PDB entry 8P5Q | X-ray diffraction, 2.14 A resolution | chains A and C of the 3 polymer chains in the assembly

# Chain A
Molecule: Protein LIGHT-DEPENDENT SHORT HYPOCOTYLS 3
Organism: Arabidopsis thaliana
UniProtKB: O82268 (LSH3_ARATH); residues 10-138 here correspond to UniProt positions 52-180 (UniProt number = residue number + 42)
Sequence (129 residues; each row starts with the number of its first residue):
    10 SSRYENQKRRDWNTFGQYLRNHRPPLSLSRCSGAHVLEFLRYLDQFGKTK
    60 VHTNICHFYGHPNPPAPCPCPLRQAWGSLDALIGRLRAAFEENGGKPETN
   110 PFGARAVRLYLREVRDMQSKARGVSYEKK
Ion coordination: Zn2+: His61, Cys65, Cys77, Cys79
Reported in the primary citation:
  - binding site for the 17-nt DNA strand: Asp89
  - mutagenesis - D89S: decreased binding to DNA

# Chain C
Molecule: 17-nt DNA strand
Sequence (17 nucleotides; each row starts with the number of its first residue; numbers below 1 keep their minus sign (DT-1 is residue -1)):
    -1 TAGTTTACTGTTGACGT

# How chain A and chain C interact
Pairs across the interface - 21 pairs, chain A then chain C:
  Gln16(A) - DT3(C)  base contact
  Gln16(A) - DT4(C)  base contact
  Arg19(A) - DT2(C)  salt bridge to the phosphate
  Arg19(A) - DT3(C)  salt bridge to the phosphate
  Phe55(A) - DT4(C)  sugar contact
  Gly56(A) - DA5(C)  phosphate contact
  Lys57(A) - DT4(C)  phosphate contact
  Lys57(A) - DA5(C)  hydrogen bond to the phosphate
  Thr58(A) - DA5(C)  hydrogen bond to the phosphate
  Arg82(A) - DA5(C)  phosphate contact
  Gln83(A) - DT4(C)  hydrogen bond to the phosphate
  Gln83(A) - DA5(C)  phosphate contact
  Ala84(A) - DA5(C)  hydrogen bond to the phosphate
  Ala84(A) - DC6(C)  phosphate contact
  Gly86(A) - DC6(C)  hydrogen bond to the base
  Ser87(A) - DT4(C)  sugar contact
  Ser87(A) - DA5(C)  hydrogen bond to the phosphate
  Ala90(A) - DC6(C)  base contact
  Arg131(A) - DC6(C)  salt bridge to the phosphate
  Lys137(A) - DG8(C)  hydrogen bond to the base
  Lys137(A) - DT9(C)  base contact
Other interface residues (no listed pair), chain A (16 interface residues in all): Arg94, Tyr135

# In short
16 residues of chain A and 7 residues of chain C are in contact; the contacts include 7 hydrogen bonds and 3
salt bridges. Among the polar pairs are Gly86(A)-DC6(C), Lys137(A)-DG8(C) and Lys57(A)-DA5(C). From the paper:
a binding site for the 17-nt DNA strand at Asp89(A); D89S of chain A reduces binding to DNA.
Chain A is Protein LIGHT-DEPENDENT SHORT HYPOCOTYLS 3 (Arabidopsis thaliana) and chain C is a 17-nt DNA
strand; the structure, Structure of an ALOG domain from Arabidopsis thaliana in complex with DNA, was
determined by X-ray diffraction.
